8VWL - chain A; structure by X-ray diffraction, 3.67 A resolution.

Chain A:
Molecule: Ferrous iron transport protein B
From: Vibrio cholerae
UniProt: A0A655NVH2 (A0A655NVH2_VIBCL); residues 1-272 here = UniProt positions 1-272
Sequence (285 residues; row label = number of the first residue in the row):
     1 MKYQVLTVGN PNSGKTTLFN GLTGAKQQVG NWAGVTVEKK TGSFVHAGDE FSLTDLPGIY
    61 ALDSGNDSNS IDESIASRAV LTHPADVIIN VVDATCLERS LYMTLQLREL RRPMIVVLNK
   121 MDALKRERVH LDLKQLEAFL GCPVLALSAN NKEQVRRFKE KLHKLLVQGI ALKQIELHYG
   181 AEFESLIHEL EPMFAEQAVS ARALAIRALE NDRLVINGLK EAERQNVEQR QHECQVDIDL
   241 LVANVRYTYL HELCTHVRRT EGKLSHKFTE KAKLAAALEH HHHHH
Disordered / not traced: 26-32, 262-285
Construct notes: expression tag (273-285)
Metal / ion sites: Mg2+ near Glu221 (its only coordinating residue here)

Summary:
Chain A is Ferrous iron transport protein B (Vibrio cholerae); the structure, Crystal structure of Vibrio
cholerae NFeoB in the apo form, was determined by X-ray diffraction, deposited together with 8VWN, 9BA6 and
9BA7.
